PDB entry 6EZ1 | X-ray diffraction, 1.75 A resolution | chains A and B

Chain A (and B):
Name: DNA binding protein
Source organism: Halobacterium salinarum (strain ATCC 700922 / JCM 11081 / NRC-1)
Notes: chain B of this document is another copy of the same molecule, construct and numbering; everything in this record applies to it too
UniProt: Q9HSF4 (Q9HSF4_HALSA); residue numbers follow UniProt; this construct covers 1-116
Chain sequence (127 residues; each row starts with the number of its first residue):
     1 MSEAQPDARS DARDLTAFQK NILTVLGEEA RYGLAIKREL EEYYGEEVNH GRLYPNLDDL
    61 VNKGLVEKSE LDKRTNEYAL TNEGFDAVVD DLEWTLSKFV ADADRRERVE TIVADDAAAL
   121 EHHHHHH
Unresolved in the structure: 1-10, 121-127
Construct notes: expression tag (117-127)

Chain A / chain B interface:
Residue-residue contacts (71):
  R13(A) - E42(B)
  R13(A) - Y43(B)  hydrogen bond (side chain-backbone)
  R13(A) - Y44(B)
  L15(A) - A17(B)
  A17(A) - L15(B)
  A17(A) - A17(B)
  K20(A) - Y43(B)
  N21(A) - W94(B)
  T24(A) - W94(B)
  T24(A) - K98(B)
  V25(A) - W94(B)  hydrophobic
  G27(A) - R105(B)  hydrogen bond (backbone-side chain)
  E28(A) - K98(B)  salt bridge
  E28(A) - A101(B)
  E39(A) - K98(B)  salt bridge
  E42(A) - R13(B)
  Y43(A) - R13(B)  hydrogen bond (backbone-side chain)
  Y43(A) - K20(B)  hydrogen bond
  Y43(A) - D91(B)  hydrogen bond
  Y43(A) - W94(B)  hydrophobic
  Y44(A) - R13(B)
  Y44(A) - D14(B)
  E46(A) - D14(B)
  F85(A) - F99(B)  hydrophobic
  F85(A) - R105(B)
  F85(A) - R108(B)
  V88(A) - F99(B)  hydrophobic
  V89(A) - F99(B)  hydrophobic
  V89(A) - R108(B)
  D91(A) - Y43(B)  hydrogen bond
  L92(A) - T95(B)
  L92(A) - F99(B)  hydrophobic
  E93(A) - I112(B)
  W94(A) - N21(B)
  W94(A) - T24(B)
  W94(A) - Y43(B)  hydrophobic
  L96(A) - I112(B)  hydrophobic
  L96(A) - D116(B)
  S97(A) - D116(B)  hydrogen bond (backbone-side chain)
  K98(A) - T24(B)
  K98(A) - G27(B)
  K98(A) - E28(B)  salt bridge
  K98(A) - E39(B)  salt bridge
  F99(A) - F85(B)  hydrophobic
  F99(A) - V88(B)  hydrophobic
  F99(A) - V89(B)  hydrophobic
  F99(A) - L92(B)  hydrophobic
  V100(A) - L120(B)
  A101(A) - E28(B)
  A101(A) - L120(B)
  D102(A) - L120(B)
  R105(A) - G27(B)  hydrogen bond (side chain-backbone)
  R105(A) - F85(B)
  R106(A) - V113(B)
  R108(A) - F85(B)
  R108(A) - V89(B)
  V109(A) - L92(B)  hydrophobic
  V109(A) - V113(B)  hydrophobic
  E110(A) - V113(B)
  I112(A) - E93(B)
  I112(A) - L96(B)  hydrophobic
  V113(A) - L96(B)  hydrophobic
  V113(A) - V100(B)
  V113(A) - R106(B)
  V113(A) - V109(B)  hydrophobic
  D116(A) - L96(B)
  D116(A) - S97(B)
  A117(A) - R106(B)
  L120(A) - V100(B)
  L120(A) - A101(B)
  L120(A) - D102(B)
Interface residues without a listed pair, chain A (40 interface residues in all): T16, T95
Interface residues without a listed pair, chain B (40 interface residues in all): D11, T16, V25, A117

In short:
The chain A/chain B interface involves 40 residues from each chain; the contacts include 8 hydrogen bonds and
4 salt bridges. Polar contacts include E28(A)-K98(B), E39(A)-K98(B) and R13(A)-Y43(B).
Both chains are DNA binding protein (Halobacterium salinarum (strain ATCC 700922 / JCM 11081 / NRC-1)). Entry
6EZ1 (Structure of h. salinarum RosR (vng0258) grown from NaBr) was determined by X-ray diffraction (same
publication as 6F5C, 6FAQ and 6FDH).
